3PCL - chains M and P of the 12 polymer chains in the assembly; structure by X-ray diffraction, 2.15 A resolution.

# Chain M (and P)
Molecule: Protocatechuate 3,4-dioxygenase
From: Pseudomonas putida
Notes: EC 1.13.11.3; chain P of this document is another copy of the same molecule, construct and numbering; everything in this record applies to it too
UniProt: P00437 (PCXB_PSEPU); residues 301-538 here correspond to UniProt positions 1-238 (UniProt number = residue number - 300)
Chain sequence (238 residues; numbered 301 to 538; the number before each row is that of its first residue):
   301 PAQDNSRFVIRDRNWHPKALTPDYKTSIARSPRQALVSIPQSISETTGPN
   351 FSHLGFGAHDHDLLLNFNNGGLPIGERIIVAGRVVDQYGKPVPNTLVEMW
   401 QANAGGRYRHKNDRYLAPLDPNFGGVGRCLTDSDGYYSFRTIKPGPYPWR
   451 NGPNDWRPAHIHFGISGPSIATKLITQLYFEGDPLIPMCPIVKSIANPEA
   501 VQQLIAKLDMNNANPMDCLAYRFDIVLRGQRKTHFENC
Unresolved in the structure: 368-370, 537-538
Bound ions: Fe ion: Tyr-408, His-460, His-462 (together with 2-hydroxyisonicotinic acid N-oxide, cyanide ion)
Small-molecule neighbours: 2-hydroxyisonicotinic acid N-oxide (INO): Tyr-324, Tyr-408, Tyr-447, Trp-449, Arg-457, His-460, His-462, Gln-477, Ile-491

# Interface between chain M and chain P
Contacting residue pairs - 63 pairs, chain M then chain P:
  Leu-372(M) / Pro-418(P)
  Pro-373(M) / Pro-418(P)
  Ile-374(M) / Ile-374(P)  hydrophobic
  Ile-374(M) / Ala-404(P)  hydrophobic
  Ile-374(M) / Pro-418(P)  hydrophobic
  Ile-374(M) / Asp-420(P)
  Gly-375(M) / Ala-404(P)
  Gly-375(M) / Gly-405(P)
  Glu-376(M) / Ala-404(P)
  Glu-376(M) / Gly-405(P)
  Glu-376(M) / Gly-445(P)
  Glu-376(M) / Pro-446(P)
  Arg-377(M) / Tyr-415(P)
  Arg-377(M) / Leu-416(P)
  Ala-404(M) / Gly-375(P)
  Ala-404(M) / Glu-376(P)
  Gly-405(M) / Gly-375(P)
  Gly-405(M) / Glu-376(P)
  Tyr-415(M) / Met-516(P)
  Tyr-415(M) / Asp-517(P)  hydrogen bond (side chain-backbone)
  Leu-416(M) / Arg-377(P)
  Leu-416(M) / Met-516(P)
  Pro-418(M) / Leu-372(P)
  Pro-418(M) / Pro-373(P)
  Pro-418(M) / Ile-374(P)  hydrophobic
  Leu-419(M) / Ile-374(P)
  Gly-445(M) / Glu-376(P)
  Pro-446(M) / Glu-376(P)
  Pro-448(M) / Met-516(P)  hydrophobic
  Trp-449(M) / Met-516(P)
  Arg-450(M) / Met-516(P)
  Pro-453(M) / Pro-515(P)
  Asn-454(M) / Met-510(P)  hydrogen bond (side chain-backbone)
  Asn-454(M) / Ala-513(P)
  Asn-454(M) / Pro-515(P)
  Trp-456(M) / Met-510(P)
  Trp-456(M) / Asn-514(P)
  Trp-456(M) / Asp-517(P)
  Trp-456(M) / Cys-518(P)  hydrophobic
  Trp-456(M) / Leu-519(P)
  Glu-481(M) / Pro-484(P)
  Gly-482(M) / Gly-482(P)
  Pro-484(M) / Glu-481(P)
  Pro-484(M) / Leu-508(P)  hydrophobic
  Leu-485(M) / Leu-508(P)  hydrophobic
  Leu-485(M) / Leu-519(P)  hydrophobic
  Met-488(M) / Leu-508(P)  hydrophobic
  Leu-508(M) / Pro-484(P)  hydrophobic
  Leu-508(M) / Leu-485(P)  hydrophobic
  Leu-508(M) / Met-488(P)  hydrophobic
  Met-510(M) / Asn-454(P)  hydrogen bond (backbone-side chain)
  Met-510(M) / Trp-456(P)
  Asn-514(M) / Trp-456(P)
  Pro-515(M) / Pro-453(P)
  Pro-515(M) / Asn-454(P)
  Met-516(M) / Tyr-415(P)
  Met-516(M) / Pro-448(P)  hydrophobic
  Met-516(M) / Trp-449(P)
  Met-516(M) / Arg-450(P)
  Asp-517(M) / Tyr-415(P)  hydrogen bond (backbone-side chain)
  Asp-517(M) / Trp-456(P)
  Cys-518(M) / Trp-456(P)
  Leu-519(M) / Trp-456(P)
Interface residues without a listed pair, chain M (37 interface residues in all): Asp-420, Pro-421, Ala-513, Tyr-521
Interface residues without a listed pair, chain P (37 interface residues in all): Leu-419, Pro-444, Tyr-521

# In short
The chain M/chain P interface involves 37 residues from each chain, with 4 hydrogen bonds. Polar contacts
include Tyr-415(M)/Asp-517(P) and Asn-454(M)/Met-510(P). Bound to chain M: 2-hydroxyisonicotinic acid N-oxide.
Tyr-408(M), His-460(M) and His-462(M) coordinate a Fe ion ion.
Chain M and chain P are both Protocatechuate 3,4-dioxygenase (Pseudomonas putida); the structure, Structure of
protocatechuate 3,4-dioxygenase complexed with 2-hydroxyisonicotinic acid N-oxide and cyanide, was determined
by X-ray diffraction, deposited together with 3PCA, 3PCJ, 3PCK and 3PCM.
